PDB entry 4QW6 | X-ray diffraction, 2.90 A resolution | chains Q and R of the 28 polymer chains in the assembly

== Chain Q ==
Protein: Proteasome subunit alpha type-4
From: Saccharomyces cerevisiae
Notes: EC 3.4.25.1
Reference sequence: P40303 (PSA4_YEAST); residues -1 to 252 here correspond to UniProt positions 1-254 (UniProt number = residue number + 2)
Chain sequence (254 residues; row label = number of the first residue in the row; numbers below 1 keep their minus sign (Met-1 is residue -1)):
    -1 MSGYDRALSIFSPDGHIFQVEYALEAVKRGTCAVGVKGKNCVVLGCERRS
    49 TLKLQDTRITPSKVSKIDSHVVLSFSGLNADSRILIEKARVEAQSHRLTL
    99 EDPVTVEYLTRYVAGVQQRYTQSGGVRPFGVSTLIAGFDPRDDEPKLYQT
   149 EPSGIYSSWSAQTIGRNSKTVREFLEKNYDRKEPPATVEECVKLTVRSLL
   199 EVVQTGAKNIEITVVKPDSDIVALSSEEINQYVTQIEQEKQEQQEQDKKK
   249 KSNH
Not modelled in the structure: -1 to 0, 241-252

== Chain R ==
Protein: Proteasome subunit alpha type-5
From: Saccharomyces cerevisiae
Notes: EC 3.4.25.1
Reference sequence: P32379 (PSA5_YEAST); residues -7 to 252 here correspond to UniProt positions 1-260 (UniProt number = residue number + 8)
Chain sequence (260 residues; row label = number of the first residue in the row; numbers below 1 keep their minus sign (Met-7 is residue -7)):
    -7 MFLTRSEYDRGVSTFSPEGRLFQVEYSLEAIKLGSTAIGIATKEGVVLGV
    43 EKRATSPLLESDSIEKIVEIDRHIGCAMSGLTADARSMIEHARTAAVTHN
    93 LYYDEDINVESLTQSVCDLALRFGEGASGEERLMSRPFGVALLIAGHDAD
   143 DGYQLFHAEPSGTFYRYNAKAIGSGSEGAQAELLNEWHSSLTLKEAELLV
   193 LKILKQVMEEKLDENNAQLSCITKQDGFKIYDNEKTAELIKELKEKEAAE
   243 SPEEADVEMS
Not modelled in the structure: -7 to 0, 118-124, 243-252

== Chain Q / chain R interface ==
Residue-residue contacts (62):
  Asp3(Q) with Glu117(R)
  Ala5(Q) with Val4(R), hydrophobic; Glu117(R); Ser127(R)
  Ser7(Q) with Ser127(R); Arg128(R)
  Ile8(Q) with Asp1(R); Gln15(R)
  Phe9(Q) with Gln15(R), hydrogen bond (backbone-side chain); Tyr18(R), hydrophobic; Ser19(R); Leu73(R), hydrophobic; Arg128(R); Pro129(R); Gly131(R)
  Ser10(Q) with Tyr18(R)
  Pro11(Q) with Tyr18(R), hydrophobic; Glu21(R)
  Asp12(Q) with Glu21(R)
  Gly13(Q) with Tyr18(R); Glu21(R); Ala22(R)
  His14(Q) with Leu25(R)
  Ile15(Q) with Leu73(R), hydrophobic; Arg128(R)
  Lys35(Q) with Glu52(R), salt bridge
  Gln116(Q) with Ala75(R); Asp76(R); Arg128(R)
  Thr119(Q) with Arg128(R), hydrogen bond (backbone-side chain)
  Gln120(Q) with Met126(R); Ser127(R), hydrogen bond (backbone-backbone); Arg128(R); Phe130(R)
  Ser121(Q) with Ser127(R)
  Gly122(Q) with Ser127(R)
  Ser151(Q) with Ala75(R)
  Gly152(Q) with Ala75(R)
  Ile153(Q) with Thr74(R); Ala75(R)
  Ser155(Q) with Leu51(R); Ser55(R)
  Ser156(Q) with Leu51(R); Glu52(R), hydrogen bond (backbone-backbone); Ser55(R), hydrogen bond (backbone-side chain)
  Trp157(Q) with Thr47(R); Ser48(R); Leu50(R); Leu51(R); Glu52(R)
  Ser158(Q) with Leu50(R), hydrogen bond (backbone-backbone); Glu52(R), hydrogen bond
  Ala159(Q) with Leu50(R)
  Leu173(Q) with Leu50(R), hydrophobic
  Glu174(Q) with Ser48(R), hydrogen bond; Pro49(R); Leu50(R)
  Tyr177(Q) with Leu50(R), hydrophobic
  Arg179(Q) with Pro49(R), hydrogen bond (side chain-backbone); Leu50(R); Leu51(R), hydrogen bond (side chain-backbone); Glu52(R)
Interface residues without a listed pair, chain Q (31 interface residues in all): Arg4, Arg170
Interface residues without a listed pair, chain R (28 interface residues in all): Ser53, Ser79

== Summary ==
31 residues of chain Q face 28 of chain R across their interface; the contacts include 10 hydrogen bonds and 1
salt bridge. Polar pairs include Lys35(Q)-Glu52(R), Phe9(Q)-Gln15(R) and Thr119(Q)-Arg128(R).
Here chain Q is Proteasome subunit alpha type-4 and chain R is Proteasome subunit alpha type-5, both from
Saccharomyces cerevisiae. Entry 4QW6 (yCP beta5-M45V mutant in complex with carfilzomib) was determined by
X-ray diffraction, deposited together with 4QUX, 4QUY, 4QV0, 4QV1, 4QV3, 4QV4 and 42 further entries.
